5M26 - chains A and D of the 4 polymer chains in the assembly; structure by X-ray diffraction, 1.90 A resolution.

[Chain A]
Name: Hydroquinone dioxygenase small subunit
Organism: Sphingomonas sp. TTNP3
Notes: EC 1.13.11.-
UniProtKB: F8TW82 (F8TW82_9SPHN); numbering as in UniProt (aligned over 1-170)
Sequence (170 residues; row label = number of the first residue in the row):
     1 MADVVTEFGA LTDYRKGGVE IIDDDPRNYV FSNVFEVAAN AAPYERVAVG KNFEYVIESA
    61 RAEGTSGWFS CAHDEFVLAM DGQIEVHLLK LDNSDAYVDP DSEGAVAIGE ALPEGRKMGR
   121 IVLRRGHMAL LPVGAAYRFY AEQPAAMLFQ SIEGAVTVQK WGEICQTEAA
Disordered / not traced: 1-2, 170

[Chain D]
Name: Hydroquinone dioxygenase large subunit
Organism: Sphingomonas sp. TTNP3
Notes: EC 1.13.11.-
UniProtKB: F8TW83 (F8TW83_9SPHN); numbering as in UniProt (aligned over 1-341)
Sequence (341 residues; row label = number of the first residue in the row):
     1 MAMSEALEII DFGDSKARTD TEHLAINNET GYRSFRAGGF TFTRDEYFAR LTWPGGSHII
    61 PIDAFLRAMM RDVAWGFFYG VVNFDHVFGT INHYGEVTMF AGRFNDAYRN AGRDHEERFK
   121 SSALMAVFKD ILSDWTVEGY DPFAAPMETG LPWGIKNGNN DEAISRQRVT ARRMVGLPGD
   181 TPVRTDANGF PVNRQFADVP QEQPVVEAEP GFEAEVSAYN LFGYLSRSDV TWNPSVCSVV
   241 GDSLFCPTSE EFILPVEHGN DRCEWFLQLS DEIVWDVKDK ESGKPRARVT ARAGDICCMP
   301 ADIRHQGYST KRSMLLVWEN GSPKIPQMIA DGTAPVVPVT F
Disordered / not traced: 1-14, 332-334, 339-341
Ion coordination: Fe ion: His258, Glu264, His305 (together with 2-methylbenzene-1,4-diol)
Ligand contacts: 2-methylbenzene-1,4-diol (7DV): Trp75, Phe78, Trp232, Asn233, Pro234, Thr248, Glu250, Leu254, His258, Glu264, Phe266, Trp275, His305, Leu315, Val317

[Interface between chain A and chain D]
Contacting residue pairs - 6 pairs, chain A then chain D:
  Asn93(A) with Tyr94(D); Gly95(D)
  Asp95(A) with Pro323(D)
  Ala96(A) with Tyr94(D)
  Pro100(A) with Pro323(D), hydrophobic
  Glu114(A) with Ser122(D), hydrogen bond

[Overview]
5 residues of chain A and 4 residues of chain D are in contact, with 1 hydrogen bond. The hydrogen-bonded pair
is Glu114(A)-Ser122(D). Ligands of chain D: 2-methylbenzene-1,4-diol. His258(D), Glu264(D) and His305(D)
coordinate a Fe ion ion.
Here chain A is Hydroquinone dioxygenase small subunit and chain D is Hydroquinone dioxygenase large subunit,
both from Sphingomonas sp. TTNP3. Entry 5M26 (Crystal structure of hydroquinone 1,2-dioxygenase from
Sphingomonas sp. TTNP3 in complex with methylhydroquinone) was determined by X-ray diffraction together with
5M21, 5M22 and 5M4O from the same study.
